PDB entry 3KEP | X-ray diffraction, 1.82 A resolution | chain A

# Chain A
Molecule: Nucleoporin NUP145
Organism: Saccharomyces cerevisiae
Notes: EC 3.4.21.-; fragment: residues 442 to 605
UniProtKB: P49687 (NU145_YEAST); numbering as in UniProt (aligned over 442-605)
Sequence (174 residues; numbered 440 to 613; the number before each row is that of its first residue):
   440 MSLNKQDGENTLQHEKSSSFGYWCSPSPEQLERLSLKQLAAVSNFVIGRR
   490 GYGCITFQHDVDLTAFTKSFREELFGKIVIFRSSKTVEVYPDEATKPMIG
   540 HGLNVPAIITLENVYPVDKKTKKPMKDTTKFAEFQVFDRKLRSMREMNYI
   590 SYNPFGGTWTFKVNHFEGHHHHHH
Not modelled in the structure: 440-458, 557-560, 607-613
Modified residues: Mse-440 (selenomethionine); Mse-537, Mse-564, Mse-583, Mse-586 (selenomethionine; parent Met)
Sequence notes: expression tag (440-441, 606-613)
Swiss-Prot annotation at these positions:
  - mutagenesis: His-604 (H604P: Loss of autocatalytic cleavage; when associated with L-608), Phe-605 (F605S: Loss of autocatalytic cleavage; when associated with R-608)
Reported in the primary citation:
  - conformationally variable residues (order/disorder transition): Asp-557 to Thr-560
  - post-translational modification sites: Phe-605 (citing earlier work)

# In short
UniProt lists 2 mutagenesis sites. The paper reports a modification site at Phe-605; conformational
variability at Asp-557.
Chain A is Nucleoporin NUP145 (Saccharomyces cerevisiae); the structure, Crystal structure of the
autoproteolytic domain from the nuclear pore complex component NUP145 from Saccharomyces cerevisiae, was
determined by X-ray diffraction, deposited together with 3KES.
